Entry 9D0A (electron microscopy, 3.10 A resolution); this record covers chains B and E of the 5 polymer chains in the assembly.

# Chain B
Protein: Guanine nucleotide-binding protein G(I)/G(S)/G(T) subunit beta-1
From: Homo sapiens
UniProtKB: P62873 (GBB1_HUMAN); residue numbers follow UniProt; this construct covers 2-340
Amino-acid sequence (339 residues; numbered 2 to 340; the number before each row is that of its first residue):
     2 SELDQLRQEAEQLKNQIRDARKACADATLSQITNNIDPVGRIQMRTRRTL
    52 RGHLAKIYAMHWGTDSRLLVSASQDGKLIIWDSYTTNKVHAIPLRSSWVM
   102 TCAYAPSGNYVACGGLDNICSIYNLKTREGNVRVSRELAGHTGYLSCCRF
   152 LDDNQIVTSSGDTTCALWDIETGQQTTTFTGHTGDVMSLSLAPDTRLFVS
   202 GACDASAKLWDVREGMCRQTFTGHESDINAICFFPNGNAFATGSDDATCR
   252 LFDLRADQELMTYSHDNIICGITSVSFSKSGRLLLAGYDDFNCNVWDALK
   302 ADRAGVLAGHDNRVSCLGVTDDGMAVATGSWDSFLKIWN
Disordered / not traced: 2-37
Curated features (UniProtKB/Swiss-Prot):
  - modified residue: Ser-2 (N-acetylserine), His-266 (Phosphohistidine)

# Chain E
Protein: scFv16
Notes: antibody fragment or engineered binder
Amino-acid sequence (251 residues; each row starts with the number of its first residue):
     1 DVQLVESGGGLVQPGGSRKLSCSASGFAFSSFGMHWVRQAPEKGLEWVAY
    51 ISSGSGTIYYADTVKGRFTISRDDPKNTLFLQMTSLRSEDTAMYYCVRSI
   101 YYYGSSPFDFWGQGTTLTVSSGGGGSGGGGSGGGGSDIVMTQATSSVPVT
   151 PGESVSISCRSSKSLLHSNGNTYLYWFLQRPGQSPQLLIYRMSNLASGVP
   201 DRFSGSGSGTAFTLTISRLEAEDVGVYYCMQHLEYPLTFGAGTKLELKAA
   251 A
Disordered / not traced: 122-136, 249-251
Cystine bridges: Cys-22/Cys-96, Cys-159/Cys-229

# Interface between chain B and chain E
Contacting residue pairs (15; chain B residue first):
  Asp-66(B) / Tyr-103(E)
  Arg-68(B) / Tyr-103(E)
  Leu-69(B) / Tyr-103(E)  hydrophobic
  Val-90(B) / Tyr-102(E)  hydrophobic
  His-91(B) / Tyr-102(E)
  Arg-129(B) / Asp-1(E)  salt bridge
  Arg-129(B) / Val-2(E)
  Arg-129(B) / Arg-98(E)  hydrogen bond (backbone-side chain)
  Arg-129(B) / Ser-197(E)  hydrogen bond
  Glu-130(B) / Val-2(E)
  Glu-130(B) / Gly-26(E)
  Glu-130(B) / Phe-27(E)
  Glu-130(B) / Ala-28(E)  hydrogen bond (backbone-backbone)
  Glu-130(B) / Phe-32(E)
  Gly-131(B) / Phe-32(E)
Interface residues without a listed pair, chain B (11 interface residues in all): Asp-83, Leu-126, Asn-132
Interface residues without a listed pair, chain E (12 interface residues in all): Asp-109, Phe-110

# Overview
11 residues of chain B and 12 residues of chain E are in contact; the contacts include 3 hydrogen bonds and 1
salt bridge. Polar contacts include Arg-129(B)/Asp-1(E), Arg-129(B)/Arg-98(E) and Arg-129(B)/Ser-197(E).
Chain B is Guanine nucleotide-binding protein G(I)/G(S)/G(T) subunit beta-1 (Homo sapiens) and chain E is
scFv16; the structure, CryoEM structure of PAR2 with endogenous tethered ligand, was determined by electron
microscopy (same publication as 9D4Z and 9E7R).
